Entry 6CWT (X-ray diffraction, 3.15 A resolution); this record covers chains C and F of the 6 polymer chains in the assembly.

# Chain C
Name: Fab e21 heavy chain
From: Oryctolagus cuniculus
Notes: antibody fragment or engineered binder
Sequence (233 residues; numbered 1 to 233; the number before each row is that of its first residue):
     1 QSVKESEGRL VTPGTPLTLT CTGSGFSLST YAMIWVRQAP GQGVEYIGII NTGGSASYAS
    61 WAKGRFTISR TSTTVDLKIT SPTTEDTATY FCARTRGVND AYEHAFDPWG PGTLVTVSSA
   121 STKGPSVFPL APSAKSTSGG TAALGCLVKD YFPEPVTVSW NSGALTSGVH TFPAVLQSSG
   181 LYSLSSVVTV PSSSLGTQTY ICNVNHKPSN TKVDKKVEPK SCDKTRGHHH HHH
Unresolved in the structure: 1-6, 24-28, 133-139, 219-233
Disulfide bonds: C21-C92, C146-C202

# Chain F
Name: Capsid protein
From: Hepatitis B virus subtype adyw
Reference sequence: P03147 (CAPSD_HBVD1); residues 1-149 here = UniProt positions 1-149
Sequence (149 residues; each row starts with the number of its first residue):
     1 MDIDPYKEFG ATVELLSFLP SDFFPSVRDL LDTAAALYRD ALESPEHASP HHTALRQAIL
    61 CWGDLMTLAT WVGTNLEDPA SRDLVVSYVN TNVGLKFRQL LWFHISALTF GRETVLEYLV
   121 SFGVWIRTPP AYRPPNAPIL STLPETTVV
Unresolved in the structure: 1-2, 74-89, 140-149
Differences from the reference sequence: engineered mutation A48 (Cys in P03147), A107 (Cys in P03147)
UniProt features mapped onto this chain:
  - mutagenesis: F97 (F97L: Enhances capsid assembly)

# Interface between chain C and chain F
Contacting residue pairs - 14 pairs, chain C then chain F:
  T52(C) - P135(F)
  G53(C) - P135(F)
  R96(C) - E117(F)  salt bridge
  D100(C) - P134(F)
  D100(C) - P135(F)
  D100(C) - N136(F)  hydrogen bond (side chain-backbone)
  A101(C) - P134(F)  hydrophobic
  Y102(C) - S121(F)
  Y102(C) - V124(F)
  Y102(C) - W125(F)  hydrophobic
  Y102(C) - N136(F)
  Y102(C) - A137(F)  hydrogen bond (side chain-backbone)
  Y102(C) - P138(F)
  H104(C) - V120(F)
Other interface residues (no listed pair), chain C (9 interface residues in all): N51, E103

# Summary
9 residues of chain C and 10 residues of chain F are in contact, with 2 hydrogen bonds and 1 salt bridge.
Polar contacts include R96(C)-E117(F), D100(C)-N136(F) and Y102(C)-A137(F). From UniProt: one mutagenesis site
on chain F.
Chain C is Fab e21 heavy chain (Oryctolagus cuniculus) and chain F is Capsid protein (Hepatitis B virus
subtype adyw); the structure, Hepatitis B core-antigen in complex with Fab e21, was determined by X-ray
diffraction together with 6CVK and 6CWD from the same study.
